Entry 3GQR (X-ray diffraction, 2.40 A resolution); this record covers chains C and D of the 4 polymer chains in the assembly.

# Chain C
Name: Hemoglobin subunit alpha
From: Felis silvestris catus
UniProtKB: P07405 (HBA_FELCA); numbering as in UniProt (aligned over 1-141)
Chain sequence (141 residues; each row starts with the number of its first residue):
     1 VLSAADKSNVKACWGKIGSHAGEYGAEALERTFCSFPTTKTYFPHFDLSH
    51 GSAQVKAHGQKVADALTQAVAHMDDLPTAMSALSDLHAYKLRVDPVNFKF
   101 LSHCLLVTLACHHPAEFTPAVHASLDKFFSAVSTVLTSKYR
Bound ions: heme Fe near His-87 (its only coordinating residue here)
Residues lining bound ligands: heme (HEM): Thr-39, Tyr-42, Phe-43, His-45, Phe-46, His-58, Lys-61, Val-62, Ala-65, Leu-66, Met-80, Leu-83, Leu-86, His-87, Leu-91, Val-93, Asn-97, Phe-98, Leu-101, Leu-105, Val-132, Leu-136
Curated features (UniProtKB/Swiss-Prot):
  - binding site (O2): His-58
  - binding site (heme b): His-87
  - modified residue: Ser-3 (Phosphoserine), Lys-7 (N6-succinyllysine), Lys-11 (N6-succinyllysine), Lys-16 (N6-acetyllysine), Tyr-24 (Phosphotyrosine), Ser-35 (Phosphoserine), Lys-40 (N6-succinyllysine), Ser-49 (Phosphoserine), Ser-102 (Phosphoserine), Thr-108 (Phosphothreonine), Ser-124 (Phosphoserine), Thr-134 (Phosphothreonine), Thr-137 (Phosphothreonine), Ser-138 (Phosphoserine)

# Chain D
Name: Hemoglobin subunit beta-A/B
From: Felis silvestris catus
UniProtKB: P07412 (HBB_FELCA); numbering as in UniProt (aligned over 2-146)
Chain sequence (145 residues; numbered 2 to 146; the number before each row is that of its first residue):
     2 FLTAEEKGLVNGLWGKVNVDEVGGEALGRLLVVYPWTQRFFESFGDLSSA
    52 DAIMSNAKVKAHGKKVLNSFSDGLKNIDDLKGAFAKLSELHCDKLHVDPE
   102 NFRLLGNVLVCVLAHHFGHDFNPQVQAAFQKVVAGVANALAHKYH
Bound ions: heme Fe near His-92 (its only coordinating residue here)
Residues lining bound ligands: heme (HEM): Leu-31, Thr-38, Phe-41, Phe-42, Phe-45, His-63, Lys-66, Val-67, Ser-70, Phe-71, Phe-85, Leu-88, Leu-91, His-92, Leu-96, Val-98, Asn-102, Phe-103, Leu-106, Gly-107, Val-137, Leu-141
Curated features (UniProtKB/Swiss-Prot):
  - binding site (heme b): His-63, His-92
  - modified residue: Ser-44 (Phosphoserine), Lys-59 (N6-acetyllysine), Lys-82 (N6-acetyllysine), Cys-93 (S-nitrosocysteine), Lys-144 (N6-acetyllysine)
  - natural variant: Thr-4 (T4S: In beta-B), Asn-139 (N139S: In beta-B), Lys-144 (K144R: In beta-B)

# Interface between chain C and chain D
Pairs across the interface (42):
  Arg-31(C) / Phe-122(D)  hydrogen bond (side chain-backbone)
  Arg-31(C) / Asn-123(D)
  Arg-31(C) / Pro-124(D)
  Arg-31(C) / Gln-127(D)  hydrogen bond
  Cys-34(C) / Pro-124(D)
  Cys-34(C) / Gln-125(D)
  Cys-34(C) / Ala-128(D)
  Ser-35(C) / Gln-127(D)
  Ser-35(C) / Ala-128(D)
  Ser-35(C) / Gln-131(D)
  Phe-36(C) / Gln-131(D)
  His-103(C) / Asn-108(D)
  His-103(C) / Val-111(D)
  His-103(C) / Cys-112(D)
  His-103(C) / Gln-127(D)
  His-103(C) / Gln-131(D)  hydrogen bond
  Cys-104(C) / Gln-127(D)
  Leu-106(C) / Cys-112(D)  hydrophobic
  Val-107(C) / Val-111(D)  hydrophobic
  Val-107(C) / Ala-115(D)
  Val-107(C) / Gln-127(D)
  Ala-110(C) / Cys-112(D)
  Ala-110(C) / Ala-115(D)
  Ala-110(C) / His-116(D)
  Cys-111(C) / Ala-115(D)
  Cys-111(C) / Gly-119(D)
  Cys-111(C) / Phe-122(D)
  Pro-114(C) / His-116(D)  hydrogen bond (backbone-side chain)
  Phe-117(C) / Arg-30(D)  hydrogen bond (backbone-side chain)
  Phe-117(C) / His-116(D)
  Thr-118(C) / Arg-30(D)
  Pro-119(C) / Arg-30(D)
  Pro-119(C) / Val-33(D)
  Pro-119(C) / Met-55(D)  hydrophobic
  His-122(C) / Arg-30(D)  hydrogen bond
  His-122(C) / Val-34(D)
  His-122(C) / Cys-112(D)
  Ala-123(C) / Val-33(D)
  Ala-123(C) / Val-34(D)  hydrophobic
  Asp-126(C) / Val-34(D)
  Asp-126(C) / Tyr-35(D)  hydrogen bond
  Lys-127(C) / Val-34(D)
Interface residues without a listed pair, chain C (21 interface residues in all): Glu-30, Ala-115, Ala-120
Interface residues without a listed pair, chain D (22 interface residues in all): Glu-26, Pro-36, Val-109, His-120

# Overview
21 residues of chain C and 22 residues of chain D are in contact; the contacts include 7 hydrogen bonds. Among
the polar pairs are Arg-31(C)/Phe-122(D), Arg-31(C)/Gln-127(D) and His-103(C)/Gln-131(D). Bound to chain C:
heme. Bound to chain D: heme.
Here chain C is Hemoglobin subunit alpha and chain D is Hemoglobin subunit beta-A/B, both from Felis
silvestris catus. Entry 3GQR (Crystal structure determination of cat (Felis silvestris catus) hemoglobin at
2.4 angstrom resolution) was determined by X-ray diffraction.
